PDB entry 9C1X | electron microscopy, 3.38 A resolution | chains C and L of the 12 polymer chains in the assembly

# Chain C (and L)
Protein: DUF4297 domain-containing protein
From: Bacillus sp. HMF5848
Notes: chain L of this document is another copy of the same molecule, construct and numbering; everything in this record applies to it too
Reference sequence: A0A428J1H2 (A0A428J1H2_9BACI); numbering as in UniProt (aligned over 1-436)
Sequence (436 residues; each row starts with the number of its first residue):
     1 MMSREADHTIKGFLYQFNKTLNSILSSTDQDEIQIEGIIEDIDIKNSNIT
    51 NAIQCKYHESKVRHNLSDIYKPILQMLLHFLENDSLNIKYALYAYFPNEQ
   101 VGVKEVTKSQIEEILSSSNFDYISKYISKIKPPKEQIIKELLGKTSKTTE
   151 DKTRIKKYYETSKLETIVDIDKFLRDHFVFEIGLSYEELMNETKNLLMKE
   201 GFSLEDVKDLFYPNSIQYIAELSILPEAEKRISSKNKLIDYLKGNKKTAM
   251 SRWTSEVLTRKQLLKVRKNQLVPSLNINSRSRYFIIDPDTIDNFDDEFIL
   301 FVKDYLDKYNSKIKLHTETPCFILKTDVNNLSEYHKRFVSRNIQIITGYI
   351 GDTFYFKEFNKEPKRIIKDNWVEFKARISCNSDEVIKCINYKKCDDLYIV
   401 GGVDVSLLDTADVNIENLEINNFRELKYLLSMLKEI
What the authors report for this chain:
  - catalytic residues: Asp41, Glu59, Lys61 (proposed by the authors, not directly observed)
  - mutagenesis - D41A, E59A, K61A: abolished catalytic activity

# How chain C and chain L interact
Contacting residue pairs (28):
  Thr353(C) - Asp409(L)
  Phe354(C) - Asn390(L)
  Tyr355(C) - Ile389(L)
  Tyr355(C) - Asn390(L)
  Tyr355(C) - Asp409(L)
  Phe356(C) - Asn360(L)
  Phe356(C) - Lys387(L)
  Phe356(C) - Asn390(L)
  Lys357(C) - Asn390(L)
  Lys357(C) - Tyr391(L)
  Asn360(C) - Asn360(L)
  Glu384(C) - Ile386(L)
  Glu384(C) - Asn390(L)
  Lys387(C) - Phe354(L)
  Lys387(C) - Phe356(L)
  Lys387(C) - Glu384(L)
  Asn390(C) - Phe354(L)  hydrogen bond (side chain-backbone)
  Asn390(C) - Tyr355(L)
  Asn390(C) - Phe356(L)
  Asn390(C) - Lys357(L)
  Tyr391(C) - Phe356(L)  hydrophobic
  Tyr391(C) - Lys357(L)  hydrogen bond (backbone-side chain)
  Lys392(C) - Lys357(L)
  Lys393(C) - Lys357(L)
  Lys393(C) - Glu358(L)  salt bridge
  Leu407(C) - Glu384(L)
  Asp409(C) - Thr353(L)  hydrogen bond
  Asp409(C) - Tyr355(L)  hydrogen bond
Interface residues without a listed pair, chain L (17 interface residues in all): Phe359, Lys393, Ala411

# Overview
The interface between chain C and chain L involves 14 residues on one side and 17 on the other, with 4
hydrogen bonds and 1 salt bridge. Polar contacts include Lys393(C)-Glu358(L), Asn390(C)-Phe354(L) and
Tyr391(C)-Lys357(L). From the paper: catalytic residues Asp41(C), Glu59(C) and Lys61(C); D41A, E59A and K61A
of chain C abolish catalytic activity.
Chain C and chain L are both DUF4297 domain-containing protein (Bacillus sp. HMF5848); the structure, Apo
DUF4297 12-mer, was determined by electron microscopy together with 9C1M, 9C1N, 9C1O and 9C5X from the same
study.
